PDB entry 3L74 | X-ray diffraction, 2.76 A resolution | chains A and B of the 20 polymer chains in the assembly

# Chain A
Molecule: Mitochondrial ubiquinol-cytochrome-C reductase complex core protein I
From: Gallus gallus
Notes: EC 1.10.2.2
UniProtKB: D0VX31 (D0VX31_CHICK); numbering as in UniProt (aligned over 1-446)
Amino-acid sequence (446 residues; row label = number of the first residue in the row):
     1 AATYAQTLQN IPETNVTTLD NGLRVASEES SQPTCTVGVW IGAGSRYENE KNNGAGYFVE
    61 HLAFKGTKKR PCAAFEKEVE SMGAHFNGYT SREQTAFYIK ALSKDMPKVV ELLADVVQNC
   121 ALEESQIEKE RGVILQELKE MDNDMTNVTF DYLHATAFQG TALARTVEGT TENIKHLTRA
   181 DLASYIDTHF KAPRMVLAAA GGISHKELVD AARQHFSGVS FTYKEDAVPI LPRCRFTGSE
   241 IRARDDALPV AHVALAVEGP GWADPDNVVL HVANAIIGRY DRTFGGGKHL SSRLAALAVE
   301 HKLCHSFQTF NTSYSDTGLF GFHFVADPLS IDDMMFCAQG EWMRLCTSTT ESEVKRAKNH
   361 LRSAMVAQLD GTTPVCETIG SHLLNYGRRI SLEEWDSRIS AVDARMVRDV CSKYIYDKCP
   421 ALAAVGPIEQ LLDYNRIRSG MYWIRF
Unresolved in the structure: 1, 445-446

# Chain B
Molecule: Mitochondrial ubiquinol-cytochrome-C reductase complex core protein 2
From: Gallus gallus
Notes: EC 1.10.2.2
UniProtKB: D0VX29 (D0VX29_CHICK); residues -1 to 439 here correspond to UniProt positions 1-441 (UniProt number = residue number + 2)
Amino-acid sequence (441 residues; row label = number of the first residue in the row; numbers below 1 keep their minus sign (Ser-1 is residue -1)):
    -1 SLKVAPKVAV SAAAERVKLC PGAEDLEITK LPNGLIIASL ENFSPASRIG VFIKAGSRYE
    59 TTANLGTAHL LRLASPLTTK GASSFRITRG IEAVGGSLSV YSTREKMTYC VECLRDHVDT
   119 VMEYLLNVTT APEFRPWEVT DLQPQLKVDK AVAFQSPQVG VLENLHAAAY KTALANPLYC
   179 PDYRIGKITS EQLHHFVQNN FTSARMALVG IGVKHSDLKQ VAEQFLNIRS GAGTSSAKAT
   239 YWGGEIREQN GHSLVHAAVV TEGAAVGSAE ANAFSVLQHV LGAGPLIKRG SSVTSKLYQG
   299 VAKATTQPFD ASAFNVNYSD SGLFGFYTIS QAAHAGEVIR AAMNQLKAAA QGGVTEEDVT
   359 KAKNQLKATY LMSVETAQGL LNEIGSEALL SGTHTAPSVV AQKIDSVTSA DVVNAAKKFV
   419 SGKKSMAASG DLGSTPFLDE L
Unresolved in the structure: -1 to 18

# Chain A / chain B interface
Residue-residue contacts - 80 pairs, chain A then chain B:
  Ala2(A) with Phe41(B), hydrophobic; Arg113(B), hydrogen bond (backbone-side chain)
  Thr3(A) with Asp114(B)
  Tyr4(A) with Pro43(B), hydrophobic; Arg113(B); Asp114(B), hydrogen bond (backbone-side chain)
  Thr7(A) with Phe41(B); Pro43(B); Arg113(B)
  Leu8(A) with Pro43(B), hydrophobic
  Asn10(A) with Pro19(B)
  Gln32(A) with Glu373(B)
  Pro33(A) with Leu369(B), hydrophobic
  Thr34(A) with Leu369(B); Met370(B); Glu373(B), hydrogen bond
  Tyr57(A) with Arg287(B), hydrogen bond
  Glu60(A) with Lys286(B), salt bridge; Arg287(B), salt bridge
  His61(A) with Arg287(B), hydrogen bond
  Phe64(A) with Ile285(B), hydrophobic; Lys286(B)
  Lys65(A) with Arg287(B), hydrogen bond (side chain-backbone)
  Glu76(A) with Ile285(B); Gly288(B); Ser289(B), hydrogen bond (side chain-backbone); Val291(B)
  Lys77(A) with Lys359(B)
  Glu80(A) with Leu284(B); Ile285(B); Ser289(B); Ser290(B); Val291(B), hydrogen bond (side chain-backbone); Thr292(B), hydrogen bond (side chain-backbone); Gln363(B), hydrogen bond (backbone-side chain)
  Ser81(A) with Thr292(B); Lys359(B); Asn362(B)
  Gly83(A) with Gln363(B); Ala366(B); Met370(B)
  Ala84(A) with Leu284(B)
  His85(A) with Leu284(B); Met370(B)
  Phe86(A) with Leu284(B), hydrogen bond (backbone-backbone); Ile285(B); Lys286(B), hydrogen bond (backbone-backbone)
  Asn87(A) with Lys286(B)
  Gly88(A) with Lys286(B), hydrogen bond (backbone-side chain)
  Lys100(A) with Met370(B); Glu373(B), salt bridge
  Leu102(A) with Leu369(B), hydrophobic
  Glu137(A) with Arg287(B), salt bridge
  Arg282(A) with Gln143(B), hydrogen bond (backbone-side chain)
  Gly285(A) with Pro74(B)
  Gly286(A) with Thr86(B)
  His289(A) with Ser82(B); Phe83(B); Thr86(B); Arg87(B), hydrogen bond (backbone-side chain)
  Leu290(A) with Arg87(B); Glu90(B)
  Ser291(A) with Arg87(B); Glu90(B), hydrogen bond (backbone-side chain)
  Arg356(A) with Glu90(B); Ala91(B)
  Asn359(A) with Ala91(B), hydrogen bond (side chain-backbone); Val92(B); Gly93(B); His115(B)
  His360(A) with Gly93(B)
  Arg362(A) with Leu112(B)
  Ser363(A) with Gly93(B), hydrogen bond (side chain-backbone); Leu112(B)
  Val366(A) with Pro43(B), hydrophobic; Ala44(B), hydrophobic
  Asp370(A) with Thr374(B); Ala375(B), hydrogen bond (side chain-backbone)
  Gly371(A) with Glu373(B)
  Thr372(A) with Glu373(B), hydrogen bond
Also at the interface, not in a pair above, chain A (47 interface residues in all): Ser31, Cys35, Tyr89, Thr283, Leu392
Also at the interface, not in a pair above, chain B (43 interface residues in all): Gly20, Glu39, Ser42, Val146, Val150, Ser293, Gln376

# In short
47 residues of chain A and 43 residues of chain B are in contact, with 20 hydrogen bonds and 4 salt bridges.
Among the polar pairs are Glu60(A)-Lys286(B), Glu60(A)-Arg287(B) and Lys100(A)-Glu373(B).
Here chain A is Mitochondrial ubiquinol-cytochrome-C reductase complex core protein I and chain B is
Mitochondrial ubiquinol-cytochrome-C reductase complex core protein 2, both from Gallus gallus. Entry 3L74
(Cytochrome BC1 complex from chicken with famoxadone bound) was determined by X-ray diffraction.
